PDB entry 9Q96 | electron microscopy, 4.60 A resolution (low resolution: residue-level contacts below are approximate; hydrogen-bond / salt-bridge calls are withheld) | chains A and C of the 8 polymer chains in the assembly

[Chain A]
Molecule: DNA-directed RNA polymerase subunit alpha
From: Escherichia coli K-12
Notes: EC 2.7.7.6
Reference sequence: P0A7Z4 (RPOA_ECOLI); numbering as in UniProt (aligned over 1-329)
Sequence (329 residues; row label = number of the first residue in the row):
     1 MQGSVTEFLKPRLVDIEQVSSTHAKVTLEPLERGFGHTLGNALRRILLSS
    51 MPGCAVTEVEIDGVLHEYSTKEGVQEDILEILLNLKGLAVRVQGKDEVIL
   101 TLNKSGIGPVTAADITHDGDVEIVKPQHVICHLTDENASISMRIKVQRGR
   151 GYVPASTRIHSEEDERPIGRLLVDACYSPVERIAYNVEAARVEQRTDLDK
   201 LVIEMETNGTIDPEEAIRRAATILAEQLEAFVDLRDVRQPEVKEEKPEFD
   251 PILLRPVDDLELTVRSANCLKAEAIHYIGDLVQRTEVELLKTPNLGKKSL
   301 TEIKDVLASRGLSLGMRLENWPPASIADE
Not modelled in the structure: 1-4, 238-247, 324-329
Curated features (UniProtKB/Swiss-Prot):
  - region: Glu-162 to Glu-165 (Required for interaction with Crp at class II promoters)
  - modified residue: Arg-265 (ADP-ribosylarginine), Lys-297 (N6-acetyllysine), Lys-298 (N6-acetyllysine)
  - mutagenesis: Arg-45 (R45C: In rpoA112; temperature-sensitive, blocks RNA polymerase assembly), Glu-162 to Glu-165 (5-fold decrease in CRP-class II promoter-dependent transcription), Glu-165 (E165K: 5-fold decrease in CRP-class II promoter-dependent transcription), Arg-191 (R191C: In rpoA101; temperature-sensitive)

[Chain C]
Molecule: DNA-directed RNA polymerase subunit beta
From: Escherichia coli K-12
Notes: EC 2.7.7.6
Reference sequence: P0A8V2 (RPOB_ECOLI); residues 1-1342 here = UniProt positions 1-1342
Sequence (1342 residues; row label = number of the first residue in the row):
     1 MVYSYTEKKRIRKDFGKRPQVLDVPYLLSIQLDSFQKFIEQDPEGQYGLE
    51 AAFRSVFPIQSYSGNSELQYVSYRLGEPVFDVQECQIRGVTYSAPLRVKL
   101 RLVIYEREAPEGTVKDIKEQEVYMGEIPLMTDNGTFVINGTERVIVSQLH
   151 RSPGVFFDSDKGKTHSSGKVLYNARIIPYRGSWLDFEFDPKDNLFVRIDR
   201 RRKLPATIILRALNYTTEQILDLFFEKVIFEIRDNKLQMELVPERLRGET
   251 ASFDIEANGKVYVEKGRRITARHIRQLEKDDVKLIEVPVEYIAGKVVAKD
   301 YIDESTGELICAANMELSLDLLAKLSQSGHKRIETLFTNDLDHGPYISET
   351 LRVDPTNDRLSALVEIYRMMRPGEPPTREAAESLFENLFFSEDRYDLSAV
   401 GRMKFNRSLLREEIEGSGILSKDDIIDVMKKLIDIRNGKGEVDDIDHLGN
   451 RRIRSVGEMAENQFRVGLVRVERAVKERLSLGDLDTLMPQDMINAKPISA
   501 AVKEFFGSSQLSQFMDQNNPLSEITHKRRISALGPGGLTRERAGFEVRDV
   551 HPTHYGRVCPIETPEGPNIGLINSLSVYAQTNEYGFLETPYRKVTDGVVT
   601 DEIHYLSAIEEGNYVIAQANSNLDEEGHFVEDLVTCRSKGESSLFSRDQV
   651 DYMDVSTQQVVSVGASLIPFLEHDDANRALMGANMQRQAVPTLRADKPLV
   701 GTGMERAVAVDSGVTAVAKRGGVVQYVDASRIVIKVNEDEMYPGEAGIDI
   751 YNLTKYTRSNQNTCINQMPCVSLGEPVERGDVLADGPSTDLGELALGQNM
   801 RVAFMPWNGYNFEDSILVSERVVQEDRFTTIHIQELACVSRDTKLGPEEI
   851 TADIPNVGEAALSKLDESGIVYIGAEVTGGDILVGKVTPKGETQLTPEEK
   901 LLRAIFGEKASDVKDSSLRVPNGVSGTVIDVQVFTRDGVEKDKRALEIEE
   951 MQLKQAKKDLSEELQILEAGLFSRIRAVLVAGGVEAEKLDKLPRDRWLEL
  1001 GLTDEEKQNQLEQLAEQYDELKHEFEKKLEAKRRKITQGDDLAPGVLKIV
  1051 KVYLAVKRRIQPGDKMAGRHGNKGVISKINPIEDMPYDENGTPVDIVLNP
  1101 LGVPSRMNIGQILETHLGMAAKGIGDKINAMLKQQQEVAKLREFIQRAYD
  1151 LGADVRQKVDLSTFSDEEVMRLAENLRKGMPIATPVFDGAKEAEIKELLK
  1201 LGDLPTSGQIRLYDGRTGEQFERPVTVGYMYMLKLNHLVDDKMHARSTGS
  1251 YSLVTQQPLGGKAQFGGQRFGEMEVWALEAYGAAYTLQEMLTVKSDDVNG
  1301 RTKMYKNIVDGNHQMEPGMPESFNVLLKEIRSLGINIELEDE
Not modelled in the structure: 1342
Curated features (UniProtKB/Swiss-Prot):
  - modified residue (N6-acetyllysine): Lys-1022, Lys-1200
  - mutagenesis: Ile-561 (I561S: Resistant to antibiotics salinamide A and B), Ile-569 (I569S: Resistant to antibiotics salinamide A and B), Ala-665 (A665E: Resistant to antibiotics salinamide A and B), Asp-675 (D675A/G: Resistant to antibiotics salinamide A and B), Asn-677 (N677H/K: Resistant to antibiotics salinamide A and B), Leu-680 (L680M: Resistant to antibiotics salinamide A and B), Glu-813 (E813K: Disrupts the enzyme's active center)

[Chain A / chain C interface]
Pairs across the interface - 8 pairs, chain A then chain C:
  Leu-65(A) / Ile-873(C)
  Thr-70(A) / Ala-729(C)
  Val-74(A) / Asp-728(C)
  Val-74(A) / Ala-729(C)
  Gln-75(A) / Ala-729(C)
  Thr-134(A) / Val-727(C)
  Arg-182(A) / Gly-1091(C)
  Ala-184(A) / Asn-1090(C)
Other interface residues (no listed pair), chain A (12 interface residues in all): Asn-41, Arg-45, His-66, Glu-76, Ile-183
Other interface residues (no listed pair), chain C (10 interface residues in all): Gly-874, Glu-1083, Glu-1089, Gly-1218

[Overview]
12 residues of chain A and 10 residues of chain C are in contact. From UniProt: 6 mutagenesis sites on chain
A; 7 mutagenesis sites on chain C.
Here chain A is DNA-directed RNA polymerase subunit alpha and chain C is DNA-directed RNA polymerase subunit
beta, both from Escherichia coli K-12. Entry 9Q96 (Cryo-EM Structure of Bacterial RNA polymerase-sigma54
transcription open complex with wild type sigma54, from RPi(-10-1)) was determined by electron microscopy
together with 9Q91, 9Q92, 9Q93, 9Q94, 9Q95, 9Q97 and 9Q98 from the same study.
